Entry 7VOR (electron microscopy, 2.74 A resolution); this record covers chains 7 and X of the 66 polymer chains in the assembly.

Chain 7:
Name: Light-harvesting protein B-875 alpha chain
From: Cereibacter sphaeroides 2.4.1
Reference sequence: Q3J1A4 (LHA1_RHOS4); numbering as in UniProt (aligned over 1-58)
Chain sequence (58 residues; numbered 1 to 58; the number before each row is that of its first residue):
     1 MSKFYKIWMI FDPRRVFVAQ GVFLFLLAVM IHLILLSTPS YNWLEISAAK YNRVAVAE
Disordered / not traced: 49-58
Small-molecule neighbours:
  - bacteriochlorophyll a (BCL), molecule 1: Phe4, Ile7, Trp8, Gln20, Phe23, Ile31
  - bacteriochlorophyll a (BCL), molecule 2: Leu24, Phe25, Ala28, His32, Leu35, Tyr41, Trp43
  - bacteriochlorophyll a (BCL), molecule 3: Leu24, Leu27, Ala28, Ile31, His32, Leu35, Tyr41
  - 1,2-diacyl-sn-glycero-3-phosphocholine (PC1): Arg15, Val18, Val22, Leu26
  - spheroidene (SPO), molecule 1: Lys3, Phe4, Lys6, Ile7, Met9, Ile10
  - spheroidene (SPO), molecule 2: Gln20, Phe23, Leu24, Leu27, Met30, Ile31, Ile34

Chain X:
Name: Intrinsic membrane protein PufX
From: Cereibacter sphaeroides 2.4.1
Reference sequence: P13402 (PUFX_RHOS4); residue numbers follow UniProt; this construct covers 1-82
Chain sequence (82 residues; each row starts with the number of its first residue):
     1 MADKTIFNDH LNTNPKTNLR LWVAFQMMKG AGWAGGVFFG TLLLIGFFRV VGRMLPIQEN
    61 QAPAPNITGA LETGIELIKH LV
Disordered / not traced: 1, 70-82
Small-molecule neighbours:
  - 1,2-diacyl-sn-glycero-3-phosphocholine (PC1): Lys29, Gly30, Trp33, Val37, Thr41
  - spheroidene (SPO): Arg20, Val23, Ala24, Met27
Reported in the primary citation:
  - higher-order assembly contacts with a neighbouring Light-harvesting protein B-875 alpha chain: Ile6 to Asp9
  - conformationally variable residues (order/disorder transition): Ala2 to Pro15

Interface between chain 7 and chain X:
Residue-residue contacts (17):
  Arg14(7) - Trp22(X)
  Phe17(7) - Trp22(X)  hydrophobic
  Phe17(7) - Val23(X)  hydrophobic
  Phe17(7) - Gln26(X)
  Phe17(7) - Met27(X)
  Val18(7) - Gln26(X)
  Val18(7) - Gly30(X)
  Gly21(7) - Met27(X)
  Gly21(7) - Gly30(X)
  Gly21(7) - Ala31(X)
  Val22(7) - Gly30(X)
  Val22(7) - Ala31(X)
  Leu24(7) - Met27(X)  hydrophobic
  Phe25(7) - Ala31(X)
  Phe25(7) - Ala34(X)  hydrophobic
  Phe25(7) - Gly35(X)
  Val29(7) - Phe38(X)  hydrophobic
Also at the interface, not in a pair above, chain 7 (10 interface residues in all): Gln20, Leu26
Also at the interface, not in a pair above, chain X (11 interface residues in all): Lys29, Phe39

Overview:
10 residues of chain 7 and 11 residues of chain X are in contact. One 1,2-diacyl-sn-glycero-3-phosphocholine
molecule and one spheroidene molecule are bound between chain 7 and chain X. The paper reports conformational
variability at Ala2(X); higher-order assembly contacts with a neighbouring Light-harvesting protein B-875
alpha chain through Ile6(X).
Chain 7 is Light-harvesting protein B-875 alpha chain and chain X is Intrinsic membrane protein PufX, both
from Cereibacter sphaeroides 2.4.1; the structure, The structure of dimeric photosynthetic RC-LH1 supercomplex
in Class-1, was determined by electron microscopy together with 7VA9, 7VB9, 7VNM, 7VOT and 7VOY from the same
study.
